Entry 8ZUQ (X-ray diffraction, 1.48 A resolution); this record covers chain A.

[Chain A]
Molecule: Green fluorescent protein
Source organism: Aequorea victoria
UniProtKB: P42212 (GFP_AEQVI); aligned to UniProt positions 2-231 over residues 2-231
Sequence (228 residues; row label = number of the first residue in the row; note: 2 numbers in that range are skipped by the numbering (no residue carries them; nothing is unmodelled there)):
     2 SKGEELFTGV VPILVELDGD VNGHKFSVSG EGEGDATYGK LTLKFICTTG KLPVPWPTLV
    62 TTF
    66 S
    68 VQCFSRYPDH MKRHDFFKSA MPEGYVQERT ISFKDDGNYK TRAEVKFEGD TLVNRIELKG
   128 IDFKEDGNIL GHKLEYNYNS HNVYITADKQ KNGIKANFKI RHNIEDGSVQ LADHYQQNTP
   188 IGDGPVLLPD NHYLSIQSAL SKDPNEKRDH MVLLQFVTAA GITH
Covalent attachments: covalent link Phe64-Ser66; covalent link Ser66-Val68
Modified positions: Ser66 (chromophore; GYS)
Construct notes: chromophore (66, 66, 66); conflict Arg80 (Gln in P42212); engineered mutation Ser99 (Phe in P42212), Thr153 (Met in P42212), Ala163 (Val in P42212), Ile203 (Thr in P42212), Gln222 (Glu in P42212)
Metal / ion sites: Mg2+ near Asn170 (its only coordinating residue here)

[In short]
Chain A is Green fluorescent protein (Aequorea victoria); the structure, Crystal structure of the
F99S/M153T/V163A/T203I/E222Q variant of GFP at pH 8.5, was determined by X-ray diffraction, deposited together
with 8ZUP, 8ZUR, 8ZUS and 8ZUT.
